PDB entry 8YVF | electron microscopy, 2.99 A resolution | chains 3 and A6 of the 71 polymer chains in the assembly

== Chain 3 ==
Molecule: Major carboxysome shell protein CsoS1A
Organism: Halothiobacillus neapolitanus
UniProtKB: P45689 (CSOSA_HALNC); residues 1-98 here = UniProt positions 1-98
Sequence (98 residues; each row starts with the number of its first residue):
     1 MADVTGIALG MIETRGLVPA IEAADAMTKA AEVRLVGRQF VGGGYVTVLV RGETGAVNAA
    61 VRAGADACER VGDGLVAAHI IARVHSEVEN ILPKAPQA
Disordered / not traced: 1-5, 98

== Chain A6 ==
Molecule: Carboxysome assembly protein CsoS2B
Organism: Halothiobacillus neapolitanus
UniProtKB: O85041 (CSOS2_HALNC); numbering as in UniProt (aligned over 592-869)
Sequence (279 residues; each row starts with the number of its first residue):
   591 MPFCTSTPEP EAQSTEQSLT CEGQIISGTS VDASDLVTGN EIGEQQLISG DAYVGAQQTG
   651 CLPTSPRFNQ TGNVQSMGFK NTNQPEQNFA PGEVMPTDFS IQTPARSAQN RITGNDIAPS
   711 GRITGPGMLA TGLITGTPEF RHAARELVGS PQPMAMAMAN RNKAAQAPVV QPEVVATQEK
   771 PELVCAPRSD QMDRVSGEGK ERCHITGDDW SVNKHITGTA GQWASGRNPS MRGNARVVET
   831 SAFANRNVPK PEKPGSKITG SSGNDTQGSL ITYSGGARG
Disordered / not traced: 591-700, 737-769
Sequence notes: initiating methionine (591)
Cystine bridges: Cys-775/Cys-793

== How chain 3 and chain A6 interact ==
Residue-residue contacts (24; chain 3 residue first):
  Arg-15(3) with Arg-826(A6); Val-827(A6); Val-828(A6)
  Glu-22(3) with Arg-731(A6), salt bridge
  Glu-69(3) with Asn-824(A6)
  Arg-70(3) with Phe-730(A6)
  Val-71(3) with Thr-725(A6)
  Gly-72(3) with Arg-826(A6)
  Asp-73(3) with Ala-825(A6); Arg-826(A6), hydrogen bond (backbone-backbone)
  Leu-75(3) with Gly-823(A6); Asn-824(A6), hydrogen bond (backbone-backbone); Ala-825(A6)
  Val-76(3) with Gly-823(A6); Ala-825(A6), hydrophobic
  Ala-77(3) with Met-821(A6)
  Ala-78(3) with Ser-820(A6); Met-821(A6), hydrogen bond (backbone-backbone)
  His-79(3) with Asn-818(A6); Pro-819(A6), hydrogen bond (side chain-backbone); Ser-820(A6), hydrogen bond
  Ile-80(3) with Asn-818(A6); Pro-819(A6), hydrogen bond (backbone-backbone)
  Ile-81(3) with Asn-818(A6)
Also at the interface, not in a pair above, chain 3 (19 interface residues in all): Asp-25, Tyr-45, Val-61, Gly-74, Ala-82
Also at the interface, not in a pair above, chain A6 (15 interface residues in all): Arg-822, Glu-829

== In short ==
Chain 3 and chain A6 form an interface of 19 and 15 residues respectively, with 6 hydrogen bonds and 1 salt
bridge. Among the polar pairs are Glu-22(3)/Arg-731(A6), His-79(3)/Pro-819(A6) and His-79(3)/Ser-820(A6).
Chain 3 is Major carboxysome shell protein CsoS1A and chain A6 is Carboxysome assembly protein CsoS2B, both
from Halothiobacillus neapolitanus; the structure, cryo-EM structure of carboxysomal midi-shell: assembly from
CsoS4A/4B/1A/1B/1C/1D and CsoS2 C-terminal co-expression (T=9 Q=12), was determined by electron microscopy
together with 8YVE, 8YVI and 9F0H from the same study.
